PDB entry 7DHB | X-ray diffraction, 3.02 A resolution | chains A and B

# Chain A (and B)
Name: Coronin
From: Trypanosoma brucei
Notes: fragment: coiled coil domain; chain B of this document is another copy of the same molecule, construct and numbering; everything in this record applies to it too
Reference sequence: Q57W63 (Q57W63_TRYB2); numbering as in UniProt (aligned over 477-518)
Sequence (50 residues; numbered 476 to 525; the number before each row is that of its first residue):
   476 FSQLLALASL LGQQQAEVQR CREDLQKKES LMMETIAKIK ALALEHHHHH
Not modelled in the structure: 522-525 (chain B: 525)
Sequence notes: expression tag (476, 519-525); engineered mutation M507 (Val in Q57W63)
Reported in the primary citation:
  - mutagenesis - V507M: decreased localization to LdAct filaments
  - self-association interface (contacts with another copy of this molecule); pairs are residue here / residue on that copy: E504-R497

# Interface between chain A and chain B
Contacting residue pairs (42; chain A residue first):
  F476(A) with H521(B)
  Q478(A) with L517(B)
  L479(A) with I514(B); L517(B), hydrophobic
  L482(A) with T510(B); K513(B); I514(B), hydrophobic
  L486(A) with M507(B), hydrophobic; I511(B), hydrophobic; I514(B), hydrophobic
  Q489(A) with L506(B), hydrogen bond (side chain-backbone); M507(B); T510(B), hydrogen bond
  Q490(A) with M507(B)
  V493(A) with L500(B); K503(B); E504(B)
  C496(A) with C496(B), hydrogen bond; L500(B), hydrophobic; K503(B)
  R497(A) with L500(B); E504(B), salt bridge
  L500(A) with V493(B); L500(B), hydrophobic
  K503(A) with E492(B), salt bridge; V493(B)
  E504(A) with V493(B); R497(B), salt bridge
  L506(A) with Q489(B)
  M507(A) with L486(B), hydrophobic; Q489(B); Q490(B); V493(B), hydrophobic
  T510(A) with L482(B); L485(B); L486(B); Q489(B), hydrogen bond
  I511(A) with L486(B), hydrophobic
  K513(A) with L482(B)
  I514(A) with L482(B), hydrophobic; L486(B), hydrophobic
  L517(A) with L479(B), hydrophobic
Other interface residues (no listed pair), chain A (24 interface residues in all): A483, L485, E492, D499
Other interface residues (no listed pair), chain B (23 interface residues in all): A483, A518

# In short
The interface between chain A and chain B involves 24 residues on one side and 23 on the other; the contacts
include 4 hydrogen bonds and 3 salt bridges. Among the polar pairs are R497(A)-E504(B), K503(A)-E492(B) and
Q489(A)-L506(B). The paper reports that V507M of chain A reduces localization to LdAct filaments; a
self-association interface involving E504(A).
Both chains are Coronin (Trypanosoma brucei). Entry 7DHB (mutant V507M coiled coil domain of Trypanosoma
brucei coronin) was determined by X-ray diffraction together with 7DGX and 7DH4 from the same study.
